Entry 6RES (electron microscopy, 4.30 A resolution (low resolution: residue-level contacts below are approximate; hydrogen-bond / salt-bridge calls are withheld)); this record covers chains D and E of the 31 polymer chains in the assembly.

== Chain D (and E) ==
Molecule: Mitochondrial ATP synthase subunit c
From: Polytomella sp. Pringsheim 198.80
Notes: chain E of this document is another copy of the same molecule, construct and numbering; everything in this record applies to it too
UniProt: D7P7X5 (D7P7X5_9CHLO); residue numbers follow UniProt; this construct covers 1-127
Sequence (127 residues; row label = number of the first residue in the row):
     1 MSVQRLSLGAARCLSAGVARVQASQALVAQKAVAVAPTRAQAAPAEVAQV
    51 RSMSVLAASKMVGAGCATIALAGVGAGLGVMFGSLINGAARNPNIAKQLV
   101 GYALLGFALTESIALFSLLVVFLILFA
Not modelled in the structure: 1-53

== How chain D and chain E interact ==
Residue-residue contacts (78):
  Ala-57(D) / Leu-56(E)
  Ala-58(D) / Leu-56(E)
  Ala-58(D) / Ser-59(E)
  Met-61(D) / Leu-56(E)
  Met-61(D) / Ser-59(E)
  Met-61(D) / Lys-60(E)
  Met-61(D) / Gly-63(E)
  Met-61(D) / Ile-124(E)
  Val-62(D) / Ser-59(E)
  Val-62(D) / Val-62(E)
  Gly-65(D) / Gly-63(E)
  Gly-65(D) / Cys-66(E)
  Gly-65(D) / Ala-67(E)
  Cys-66(D) / Cys-66(E)
  Thr-68(D) / Ala-67(E)
  Thr-68(D) / Ala-70(E)
  Ile-69(D) / Cys-66(E)
  Ile-69(D) / Ile-69(E)
  Leu-71(D) / Ala-70(E)
  Leu-71(D) / Ile-113(E)
  Leu-71(D) / Phe-116(E)
  Leu-71(D) / Ser-117(E)
  Ala-72(D) / Ala-70(E)
  Ala-72(D) / Gly-73(E)
  Gly-75(D) / Gly-73(E)
  Gly-75(D) / Val-74(E)
  Gly-75(D) / Gly-77(E)
  Gly-75(D) / Ile-113(E)
  Ala-76(D) / Gly-73(E)
  Ala-76(D) / Gly-77(E)
  Leu-78(D) / Thr-110(E)
  Leu-78(D) / Ile-113(E)
  Gly-79(D) / Gly-77(E)
  Gly-79(D) / Met-81(E)
  Gly-79(D) / Thr-110(E)
  Val-80(D) / Val-80(E)
  Phe-82(D) / Met-81(E)
  Phe-82(D) / Gly-106(E)
  Phe-82(D) / Leu-109(E)
  Phe-82(D) / Thr-110(E)
  Gly-83(D) / Met-81(E)
  Gly-83(D) / Ser-84(E)
  Leu-85(D) / Tyr-102(E)
  Ile-86(D) / Met-81(E)
  Ile-86(D) / Ser-84(E)
  Ile-86(D) / Leu-85(E)
  Ile-86(D) / Leu-99(E)
  Ile-86(D) / Ala-103(E)
  Asn-87(D) / Ser-84(E)
  Asn-87(D) / Gly-88(E)
  Ala-89(D) / Leu-99(E)
  Ala-90(D) / Gly-88(E)
  Ala-90(D) / Asn-92(E)
  Ala-90(D) / Leu-99(E)
  Arg-91(D) / Arg-91(E)
  Pro-93(D) / Asn-92(E)
  Pro-93(D) / Ile-95(E)
  Ala-96(D) / Gln-98(E)
  Ala-96(D) / Tyr-102(E)
  Lys-97(D) / Gln-98(E)
  Lys-97(D) / Tyr-102(E)
  Val-100(D) / Tyr-102(E)
  Phe-107(D) / Leu-109(E)
  Glu-111(D) / Ser-112(E)
  Glu-111(D) / Ile-113(E)
  Ala-114(D) / Ile-113(E)
  Ala-114(D) / Phe-116(E)
  Leu-115(D) / Phe-116(E)
  Ser-117(D) / Phe-116(E)
  Leu-118(D) / Phe-116(E)
  Leu-118(D) / Leu-119(E)
  Leu-118(D) / Val-120(E)
  Val-121(D) / Val-120(E)
  Phe-122(D) / Leu-119(E)
  Phe-122(D) / Leu-123(E)
  Leu-125(D) / Val-120(E)
  Leu-125(D) / Ile-124(E)
  Phe-126(D) / Ala-127(E)
Also at the interface, not in a pair above, chain D (39 interface residues in all): Ser-54, Val-74
Also at the interface, not in a pair above, chain E (39 interface residues in all): Val-55, Asn-87, Leu-105

== Overview ==
The chain D/chain E interface involves 39 residues from each chain.
Both chains are Mitochondrial ATP synthase subunit c (Polytomella sp. Pringsheim 198.80). Entry 6RES (Cryo-EM
structure of Polytomella F-ATP synthase, Rotary substate 3C, composite map) was determined by electron
microscopy together with 6RD4, 6RD5, 6RD6, 6RD7, 6RD8, 6RD9 and 46 further entries from the same study.
